PDB entry 2BB9 | X-ray diffraction, 1.35 A resolution | chains A and B

[Chain A]
Name: Protease
Source organism: Human immunodeficiency virus 1
Notes: EC 3.4.23.16
Reference sequence: O92139 (O92139_9HIV1); residues 1-99 here correspond to UniProt positions 69-167 (UniProt number = residue number + 68)
Amino-acid sequence (99 residues; row label = number of the first residue in the row):
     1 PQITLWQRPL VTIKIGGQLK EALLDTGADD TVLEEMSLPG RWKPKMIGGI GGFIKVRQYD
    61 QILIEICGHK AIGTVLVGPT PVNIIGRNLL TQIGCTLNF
Ligand contacts: AKC (2-ethoxyethyl (1S,2S)-3-{(2S)-4-[(3as,8s,8ar)-2-oxo-3,3a,8,8a-tetrahydro-2H-indeno[1,2-d][1,3]oxazol-8-yl]-2-benzyl-3-oxo-2,3-dihydro-1H-pyrrol-2-yl}-1-benzyl-2-hydroxypropylcarbamate): R8, L23, D25, G27, A28, D29, D30, V32, I47, G48, G49, I50, P81, V82, I84

[Chain B]
Name: Protease
Source organism: Human immunodeficiency virus 1
Notes: EC 3.4.23.16
Reference sequence: O92139 (O92139_9HIV1); residues 201-299 here correspond to UniProt positions 69-167 (UniProt number = residue number - 132)
Amino-acid sequence (99 residues; numbered 201 to 299; the number before each row is that of its first residue):
   201 PQITLWQRPL VTIKIGGQLK EALLDTGADD TVLEEMSLPG RWKPKMIGGI GGFIKVRQYD
   261 QILIEICGHK AIGTVLVGPT PVNIIGRNLL TQIGCTLNF
Ligand contacts: AKC (2-ethoxyethyl (1S,2S)-3-{(2S)-4-[(3as,8s,8ar)-2-oxo-3,3a,8,8a-tetrahydro-2H-indeno[1,2-d][1,3]oxazol-8-yl]-2-benzyl-3-oxo-2,3-dihydro-1H-pyrrol-2-yl}-1-benzyl-2-hydroxypropylcarbamate): R208, L223, D225, G227, A228, D229, D230, V232, I247, G248, G249, I250, P281, V282, I284

[How chain A and chain B interact]
Contacting residue pairs (98; chain A residue first):
  P1(A) with L297(B); N298(B); F299(B), hydrogen bond (backbone-backbone)
  Q2(A) with T296(B), hydrogen bond; L297(B); N298(B), hydrogen bond
  I3(A) with T296(B); L297(B), hydrogen bond (backbone-backbone); F299(B), hydrophobic
  L5(A) with T226(B); R287(B), hydrogen bond (backbone-side chain); L290(B), hydrophobic; T291(B); C295(B)
  W6(A) with R287(B), hydrogen bond (backbone-side chain); T291(B)
  Q7(A) with R287(B)
  R8(A) with D229(B), salt bridge; R287(B)
  P9(A) with T226(B); R287(B); L297(B), hydrophobic
  L23(A) with G227(B)
  L24(A) with T226(B), hydrogen bond (backbone-side chain); L297(B), hydrophobic
  D25(A) with D225(B); T226(B); G227(B), hydrogen bond (side chain-backbone)
  T26(A) with L205(B); P209(B); L224(B), hydrogen bond (side chain-backbone); D225(B); T226(B), hydrogen bond (backbone-side chain); L297(B)
  G27(A) with L223(B); L224(B); D225(B)
  D29(A) with R208(B), salt bridge
  G48(A) with I250(B)
  G49(A) with I250(B); P281(B)
  I50(A) with G249(B); I250(B), hydrogen bond (backbone-backbone); G251(B), hydrogen bond (backbone-backbone); G252(B); I254(B), hydrophobic; T280(B); P281(B)
  G51(A) with G251(B); G252(B); I254(B)
  G52(A) with G251(B)
  I54(A) with I250(B), hydrophobic
  C67(A) with F299(B), hydrophobic
  H69(A) with F299(B)
  T80(A) with I250(B)
  P81(A) with G249(B); I250(B)
  R87(A) with L205(B), hydrogen bond (side chain-backbone); W206(B), hydrogen bond (side chain-backbone); Q207(B), hydrogen bond (side chain-backbone); R208(B); P209(B)
  L90(A) with L205(B), hydrophobic
  T91(A) with L205(B); W206(B)
  Q92(A) with W206(B)
  I93(A) with F299(B)
  G94(A) with N298(B); F299(B)
  C95(A) with L205(B); L297(B), hydrophobic; N298(B); F299(B), hydrophobic
  T96(A) with Q202(B), hydrogen bond; I203(B); T296(B); L297(B); N298(B), hydrogen bond (backbone-backbone)
  L97(A) with P201(B); Q202(B); I203(B), hydrogen bond (backbone-backbone); T226(B); C295(B), hydrophobic; T296(B); L297(B), hydrophobic
  N98(A) with P201(B); Q202(B); G294(B); C295(B); T296(B), hydrogen bond (backbone-backbone); N298(B), hydrogen bond
  F99(A) with P201(B), hydrogen bond (backbone-backbone); I203(B), hydrophobic; H269(B); I293(B); G294(B); C295(B), hydrophobic
Other interface residues (no listed pair), chain A (38 interface residues in all): V32, I47, I84
Other interface residues (no listed pair), chain B (37 interface residues in all): T204, I247, G248, C267, I284

[Overview]
38 residues of chain A and 37 residues of chain B are in contact, with 21 hydrogen bonds and 2 salt bridges.
Among the polar pairs are R8(A)-D229(B), D29(A)-R208(B) and Q2(A)-T296(B). Compound AKC is bound between chain
A and chain B.
Chain A and chain B are both Protease (Human immunodeficiency virus 1); the structure, Structure of HIV1
protease and AKC4p_133a complex, was determined by X-ray diffraction (same publication as 2BBB).
